Entry 7I1Z (X-ray diffraction, 1.72 A resolution); this record covers chains A and B.

Chain A:
Molecule: Serine protease subunit NS2B
Organism: Zika virus
UniProtKB: Q32ZE1 (POLG_ZIKV); residues 46-89 here correspond to UniProt positions 1414-1457 (UniProt number = residue number + 1368)
Chain sequence (46 residues; numbered 44 to 89; the number before each row is that of its first residue):
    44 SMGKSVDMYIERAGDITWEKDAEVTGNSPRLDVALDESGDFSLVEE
Unresolved in the structure: 44-49, 89
Differences from the reference sequence: expression tag (44-45)

Chain B:
Molecule: Serine protease NS3
Organism: Zika virus
Notes: EC 3.4.21.91, 3.6.1.15, 3.6.4.13
UniProtKB: Q32ZE1 (POLG_ZIKV); residues 11-177 here correspond to UniProt positions 1509-1675 (UniProt number = residue number + 1498)
Chain sequence (168 residues; numbered 10 to 177; the number before each row is that of its first residue):
    10 MKEVKKGETTDGVYRVMTRRLLGSTQVGVGVMQEGVFHTMWHVTKGAALR
    60 SGEGRLDPYWGDVKQDLVSYCGPWKLDAAWDGLSEVQLLAVPPGERAKNI
   110 QTLPGIFKTKDGDIGAVALDYPAGTSGSPILDKCGRVIGLYGNGVVIKNG
   160 SYVSAITQGKREEETPVE
Unresolved in the structure: 10-15, 172-177
Cystine bridges: Cys143 forms a disulfide with the same residue of a neighbouring copy of this chain
Differences from the reference sequence: initiating methionine (10); conflict Lys107 (Arg1605 in Q32ZE1)
Small-molecule neighbours: A1BXQ ([(3R)-3-aminopyrrolidin-1-yl](2-{[4-(hydroxymethyl)-2-methylquinolin-8-yl]methyl}phenyl)methanone): His51, Asp75, Asp129, Tyr130, Pro131, Ala132, Ser135, Tyr150, Gly151, Asn152, Tyr161
UniProt features mapped onto this chain:
  - active site (Charge relay system): His51, Asp75, Ser135

Interface between chain A and chain B:
Residue-residue contacts - 93 pairs, chain A then chain B:
  Asp50(A) with Thr27(B); Arg28(B); Arg59(B), salt bridge
  Met51(A) with Met26(B); Val36(B), hydrophobic; Val52(B); Thr53(B); Leu58(B); Arg59(B), hydrogen bond (backbone-backbone)
  Tyr52(A) with Arg24(B); Val25(B); Met26(B), hydrogen bond (backbone-backbone); Arg28(B); Ser33(B), hydrogen bond; Arg59(B)
  Ile53(A) with Arg24(B); Met41(B), hydrophobic; Phe46(B), hydrophobic; Arg59(B), hydrogen bond (backbone-backbone); Ser60(B); Leu65(B), hydrophobic
  Glu54(A) with Tyr23(B); Arg24(B), hydrogen bond (backbone-backbone)
  Arg55(A) with Glu17(B); Asp20(B), hydrogen bond (side chain-backbone); Gly21(B); Val22(B); Tyr23(B)
  Ala56(A) with Val22(B), hydrogen bond (backbone-backbone); Val100(B), hydrophobic; Ala106(B)
  Gly57(A) with Gly21(B); Val22(B), hydrogen bond (backbone-backbone)
  Asp58(A) with Leu98(B)
  Ile59(A) with Gly21(B); Val22(B); Val40(B), hydrophobic; Leu98(B), hydrophobic; Leu140(B), hydrophobic; Gly144(B); Val146(B), hydrophobic
  Thr60(A) with Asn108(B), hydrogen bond (backbone-side chain); Leu140(B)
  Trp61(A) with Glu94(B); Val95(B); Gln96(B); Gln110(B); Leu140(B); Asp141(B); Lys142(B)
  Glu62(A) with Gln96(B), hydrogen bond (backbone-side chain); Asn108(B)
  Ala65(A) with Asn108(B)
  Glu66(A) with Ile109(B); Gln110(B), hydrogen bond (backbone-backbone)
  Val67(A) with Glu94(B); Gln110(B)
  Thr68(A) with Ile109(B); Gln110(B), hydrogen bond (backbone-backbone); Thr111(B), hydrogen bond (backbone-side chain)
  Gly69(A) with Thr111(B), hydrogen bond (backbone-side chain); Ala127(B)
  Asn70(A) with Leu112(B); Ala127(B)
  Ser71(A) with Leu112(B), hydrogen bond (side chain-backbone); Pro113(B); Gly114(B)
  Pro72(A) with Gly114(B); Ile115(B), hydrogen bond (backbone-backbone)
  Arg73(A) with Ile115(B)
  Leu74(A) with Ile115(B), hydrogen bond (backbone-backbone); Phe116(B); Lys117(B), hydrogen bond (backbone-backbone); Ile156(B), hydrophobic
  Asp75(A) with Lys117(B)
  Val76(A) with Phe116(B), hydrophobic; Lys117(B), hydrogen bond (backbone-backbone); Thr118(B)
  Leu78(A) with Lys73(B)
  Asp79(A) with Lys73(B)
  Glu80(A) with Lys73(B)
  Ser81(A) with Val72(B)
  Gly82(A) with Val72(B); Lys73(B); Asn152(B), hydrogen bond (backbone-side chain)
  Phe84(A) with Phe116(B), hydrophobic; Asn152(B); Gly153(B); Val154(B); Ala164(B), hydrophobic
  Ser85(A) with Val154(B)
  Leu86(A) with Val154(B), hydrophobic; Val155(B)
Also at the interface, not in a pair above, chain A (34 interface residues in all): Glu88
Also at the interface, not in a pair above, chain B (61 interface residues in all): Thr19, Arg29, Ala57, Lys107, Ile123, Leu128, Pro138, Lys157, Val162

Overview:
The interface between chain A and chain B involves 34 residues on one side and 61 on the other; the contacts
include 20 hydrogen bonds and 1 salt bridge. Among the polar pairs are Asp50(A)-Arg59(B), Tyr52(A)-Ser33(B)
and Arg55(A)-Asp20(B). Ligands of chain B: compound A1BXQ.
Here chain A is Serine protease subunit NS2B and chain B is Serine protease NS3, both from Zika virus. Entry
7I1Z (PanDDA analysis group deposition -- Crystal Structure of ZIKV NS2B-NS3 protease in complex with
NegAcid1-Am02) was determined by X-ray diffraction.
